Entry 4QV3 (X-ray diffraction, 3.00 A resolution); this record covers chains I and Y of the 28 polymer chains in the assembly.

Chain I:
Molecule: Proteasome subunit beta type-3
Source organism: Saccharomyces cerevisiae
Notes: EC 3.4.25.1
UniProtKB: P25451 (PSB3_YEAST); residues 0-204 here correspond to UniProt positions 1-205 (UniProt number = residue number + 1)
Amino-acid sequence (205 residues; row label = number of the first residue in the row; numbering starts at 0):
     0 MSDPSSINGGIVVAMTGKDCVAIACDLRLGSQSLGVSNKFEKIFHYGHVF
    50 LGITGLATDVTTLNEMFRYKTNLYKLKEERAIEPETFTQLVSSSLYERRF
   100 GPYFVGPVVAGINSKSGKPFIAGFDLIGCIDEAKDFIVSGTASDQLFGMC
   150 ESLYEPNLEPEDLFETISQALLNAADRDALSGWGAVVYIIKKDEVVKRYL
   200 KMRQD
Unresolved in the structure: 0
UniProt features mapped onto this chain:
  - modified residue: S30 (Phosphoserine)
  - cross-link: K69 (Glycyl lysine isopeptide (Lys-Gly) (interchain with G-Cter in ubiquitin))

Chain Y:
Molecule: Proteasome subunit beta type-5
Source organism: Saccharomyces cerevisiae
Notes: EC 3.4.25.1
UniProtKB: P30656 (PSB5_YEAST); residues 1-212 here correspond to UniProt positions 76-287 (UniProt number = residue number + 75)
Amino-acid sequence (212 residues; numbered 1 to 212; the number before each row is that of its first residue):
     1 TTTLAFRFQGGIIVAVDSRATAGNWVASQTVKKVIEINPFLLGTVAGGAA
    51 DCQFWETWLGSQCRLHELREKERISVAAASKILSNLVYQYKGAGLSMGTM
   101 ICGYTRKEGPTIYYVDSDGTRLKGDIFCVGSGQTFAYGVLDSNYKWDLSV
   151 EDALYLGKRSILAAAHRDAYSGGSVNLYHVTEDGWIYHGNHDVGELFWKV
   201 KEEEGSFNNVIG
Construct notes: engineered mutation V45 (Met120 in P30656)
Metal / ion sites: Mg2+: A165, D168

Chain I / chain Y interface:
Pairs across the interface (42):
  S5(I) - N24(Y)
  R27(I) - A169(Y)
  S32(I) - R167(Y)
  S32(I) - D168(Y)
  S32(I) - A169(Y)  hydrogen bond (backbone-backbone)
  S32(I) - Y170(Y)
  L33(I) - F135(Y)  hydrophobic
  L33(I) - R167(Y)
  G34(I) - R167(Y)  hydrogen bond (backbone-side chain)
  N37(I) - N209(Y)
  N37(I) - V210(Y)
  K38(I) - N209(Y)  hydrogen bond (side chain-backbone)
  K38(I) - I211(Y)
  Q144(I) - W25(Y)
  D175(I) - Q29(Y)  hydrogen bond (backbone-side chain)
  R176(I) - W25(Y)
  R176(I) - V26(Y)  hydrogen bond (side chain-backbone)
  R176(I) - A27(Y)  hydrogen bond (side chain-backbone)
  R176(I) - S28(Y)
  D177(I) - N24(Y)
  D177(I) - V26(Y)
  A178(I) - N24(Y)  hydrogen bond (backbone-backbone)
  A178(I) - V26(Y)
  A178(I) - A169(Y)
  A178(I) - Y170(Y)  hydrophobic
  L179(I) - N24(Y)
  W182(I) - H166(Y)  hydrogen bond (side chain-backbone)
  K200(I) - W198(Y)
  M201(I) - W198(Y)
  R202(I) - G173(Y)  hydrogen bond (side chain-backbone)
  R202(I) - D192(Y)  salt bridge
  R202(I) - V193(Y)
  R202(I) - G194(Y)
  Q203(I) - H166(Y)  hydrogen bond (backbone-side chain)
  Q203(I) - F197(Y)
  Q203(I) - W198(Y)
  Q203(I) - V210(Y)
  D204(I) - R19(Y)  salt bridge
  D204(I) - A165(Y)
  D204(I) - S171(Y)
  D204(I) - G172(Y)  hydrogen bond (side chain-backbone)
  D204(I) - G173(Y)
Interface residues without a listed pair, chain I (22 interface residues in all): Q31, V35, T140
Interface residues without a listed pair, chain Y (27 interface residues in all): T21, G212

Summary:
The interface between chain I and chain Y involves 22 residues on one side and 27 on the other, with 11
hydrogen bonds and 2 salt bridges. Among the polar pairs are R202(I)-D192(Y), D204(I)-R19(Y) and
G34(I)-R167(Y). A165(Y) and D168(Y) form the Mg2+ site.
Chain I is Proteasome subunit beta type-3 and chain Y is Proteasome subunit beta type-5, both from
Saccharomyces cerevisiae; the structure, yCP beta5-M45V mutant, was determined by X-ray diffraction (same
publication as 4QUX, 4QUY, 4QV0, 4QV1, 4QV4, 4QV5 and 42 further entries).
